PDB entry 2H2J | X-ray diffraction, 2.45 A resolution | chain A

# Chain A
Protein: Ribulose-1,5 bisphosphate carboxylase/oxygenase large subunit N-methyltransferase
From: Pisum sativum
Notes: EC 2.1.1.127; fragment: Rubisco LSMT (Residues 49-482)
UniProtKB: Q43088 (RBCMT_PEA); numbering as in UniProt (aligned over 49-482)
Chain sequence (440 residues; row label = number of the first residue in the row):
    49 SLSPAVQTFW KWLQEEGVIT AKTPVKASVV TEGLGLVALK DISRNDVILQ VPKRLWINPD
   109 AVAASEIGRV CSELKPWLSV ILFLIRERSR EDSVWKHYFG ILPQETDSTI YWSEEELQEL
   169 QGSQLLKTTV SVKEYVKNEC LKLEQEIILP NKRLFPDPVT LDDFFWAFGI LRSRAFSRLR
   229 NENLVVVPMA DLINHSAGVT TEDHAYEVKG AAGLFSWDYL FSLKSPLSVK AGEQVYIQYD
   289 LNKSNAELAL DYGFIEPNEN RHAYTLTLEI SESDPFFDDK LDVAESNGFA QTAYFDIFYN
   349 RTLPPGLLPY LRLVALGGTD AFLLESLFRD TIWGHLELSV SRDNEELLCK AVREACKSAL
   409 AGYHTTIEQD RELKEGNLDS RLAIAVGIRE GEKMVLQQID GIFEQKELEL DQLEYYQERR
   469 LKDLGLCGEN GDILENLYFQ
Unresolved in the structure: 49, 228-230, 256-266, 487-488
Differences from the reference sequence: cloning artifact (483-488)
Residues lining bound ligands:
  - N-methyl-lysine (MLZ): S221, R222, A223, F224, S225, R226, A238, D239, I241, Q286, Y287, Y300
  - sinefungin (SFG): E80, G81, L82, P151, T154, S221, R222, D239, L240, I241, N242, H243, Y287, G301, F302

# Summary
Chain A binds sinefungin and N-methyl-lysine.
Chain A is Ribulose-1,5 bisphosphate carboxylase/oxygenase large subunit N-methyltransferase (Pisum sativum);
the structure, Structure of Rubisco LSMT bound to Sinefungin and Monomethyllysine, was determined by X-ray
diffraction together with 2H21, 2H23 and 2H2E from the same study.
